Entry 7M3N (electron microscopy, 2.40 A resolution); this record covers chains H and A of the 3 polymer chains in the assembly.

# Chain H
Protein: CPV Fab14 heavy chain
Source organism: Mus musculus
Amino-acid sequence (119 residues; row label = number of the first residue in the row):
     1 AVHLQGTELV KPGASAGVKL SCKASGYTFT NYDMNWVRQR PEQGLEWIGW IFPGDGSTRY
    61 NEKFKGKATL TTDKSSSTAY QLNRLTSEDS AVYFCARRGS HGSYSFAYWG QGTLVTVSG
Disulfides: Cys-22/Cys-95

# Chain A
Protein: Capsid protein 2
Source organism: Canine parvovirus type 2
Reference sequence: B2ZG07 (B2ZG07_PAVC); numbering as in UniProt (aligned over 1-584)
Amino-acid sequence (584 residues; numbered 1 to 584; the number before each row is that of its first residue):
     1 MSDGAVQPDG GQPAVRNERA TGSGNGSGGG GGGGSGGVGI STGTFNNQTE FKFLENGWVE
    61 ITANSSRLVH LNMPESENYR RVVVNNMDKT AVNGNMALDD IHAQIVTPWS LVDANAWGVW
   121 FNPGDWQLIV NTMSELHLVS FEQEIFNVVL KTVSESATQP PTKVYNNDLT ASLMVALDSN
   181 NTMPFTPAAM RSETLGFYPW KPTIPTPWRY YFQWDRTLIP SHTGTSGTPT NIYHGTDPDD
   241 VQFYTIENSV PVHLLRTGDE FATGTFFFDC KPCRLTHTWQ TNRALGLPPF LNSLPQSEGA
   301 TNFGDIGVQQ DKRRGVTQMG NTNYITEATI MRPAEVGYSA PYYSFEASTQ GPFKTPIAAG
   361 RGGAQTDENQ AADGNPRYAF GRQHGQKTTT TGETPERFTY IAHQDTGRYP EGDWIQNINF
   421 NLPVTNDNVL LPTDPIGGKT GINYTNIFNT YGPLTALNNV PPVYPNGQIW DKEFDTDLKP
   481 RLHVNAPFVC QNNCPGQLFV KVAPNLTNEY DPDASANMSR IVTYSDFWWK GKLVFKAKLR
   541 ASHTWNPIQQ MSINVDNQFN YVPSNIGGMK IVYEKSQLAP RKLY
Unresolved in the structure: 1-36, 156-161, 362-371
Disulfides: Cys-490/Cys-494
From the paper describing this entry:
  - conformationally variable residues (loop rearrangement): Ser-226 to Pro-229
  - specificity-determining residues: Asn-93 (citing earlier work)
  - mutagenesis - H222Y, G224E, G224R: decreased binding to Mab 14 (citing earlier work)

# Interface between chain H and chain A
Residue-residue contacts (17; chain H residue first):
  Thr-30(H) / Asp-88(A)
  Asn-31(H) / Asp-88(A)
  Phe-52(H) / Asp-88(A)
  Phe-52(H) / Lys-89(A)
  Arg-98(H) / Ala-91(A)
  Arg-98(H) / Val-92(A)
  His-101(H) / Asn-93(A)
  His-101(H) / Thr-225(A)  hydrogen bond (side chain-backbone)
  His-101(H) / Ser-226(A)
  His-101(H) / Gly-227(A)  hydrogen bond (side chain-backbone)
  His-101(H) / Thr-228(A)
  Gly-102(H) / Ala-91(A)
  Gly-102(H) / Val-92(A)
  Gly-102(H) / Asn-93(A)  hydrogen bond (backbone-backbone)
  Ser-103(H) / Asn-93(A)
  Ser-103(H) / Thr-225(A)
  Tyr-104(H) / Val-92(A)  hydrophobic
Also at the interface, not in a pair above, chain H (12 interface residues in all): Tyr-32, Asp-33, Gly-54, Ser-57
Also at the interface, not in a pair above, chain A (10 interface residues in all): Met-87
From the paper, about this interface:
  - epitope / paratope residues, chain H: His-101(H)
  - epitope / paratope residues, chain A: Asp-88(A), Lys-89(A), Val-92(A), Asn-93(A), Ser-226(A), Gly-227(A), Thr-228(A)

# Overview
Chain H and chain A form an interface of 12 and 10 residues respectively, with 3 hydrogen bonds. Polar pairs
include His-101(H)/Thr-225(A), His-101(H)/Gly-227(A) and Gly-102(H)/Asn-93(A). From the paper: H222Y, G224E
and G224R of chain A reduce binding to Mab 14; epitope/paratope residues His-101(H) and Asp-88(A) among
others.
Here chain H is CPV Fab14 heavy chain (Mus musculus) and chain A is Capsid protein 2 (Canine parvovirus type
2). Entry 7M3N (Canine parvovirus and Fab14 asymmetric reconstruction) was determined by electron microscopy
(same publication as 7M3L, 7M3M and 7M3O).
